8BMO - chains F and G of the 21 polymer chains in the assembly; structure by electron microscopy, 3.40 A resolution.

# Chain F
Molecule: Chaperonin GroEL
From: Escherichia coli
Notes: EC 5.6.1.7
UniProtKB: P0A6F5 (CH60_ECOLI); residues 1-548 here = UniProt positions 1-548
Amino-acid sequence (548 residues; row label = number of the first residue in the row):
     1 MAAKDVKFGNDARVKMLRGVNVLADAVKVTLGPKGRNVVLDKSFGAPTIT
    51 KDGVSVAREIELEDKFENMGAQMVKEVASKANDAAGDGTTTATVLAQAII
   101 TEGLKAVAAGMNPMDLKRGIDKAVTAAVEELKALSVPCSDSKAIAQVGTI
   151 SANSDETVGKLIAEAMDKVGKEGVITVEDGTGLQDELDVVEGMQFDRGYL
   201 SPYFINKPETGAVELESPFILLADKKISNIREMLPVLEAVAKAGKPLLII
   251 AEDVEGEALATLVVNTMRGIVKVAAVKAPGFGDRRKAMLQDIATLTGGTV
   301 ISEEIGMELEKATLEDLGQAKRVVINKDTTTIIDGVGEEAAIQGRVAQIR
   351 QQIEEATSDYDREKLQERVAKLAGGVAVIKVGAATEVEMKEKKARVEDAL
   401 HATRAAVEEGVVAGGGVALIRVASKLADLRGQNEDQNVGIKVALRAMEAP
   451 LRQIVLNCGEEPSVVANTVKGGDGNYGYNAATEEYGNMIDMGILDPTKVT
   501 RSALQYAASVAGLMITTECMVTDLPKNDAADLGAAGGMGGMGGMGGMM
Unresolved in the structure: 1, 526-548
Bound ions: Mg2+: Asp87 (together with ATP)
Residues lining bound ligands: ATP (adenosine-5'-triphosphate): Thr30, Leu31, Gly32, Pro33, Lys51, Asp52, Gly53, Asp87, Gly88, Thr89, Thr90, Thr91, Ile150, Ser154, Asp398, Gly414, Gly415, Gly416, Ile454, Tyr478, Asn479, Ala480, Ala481, Met488, Ile493, Asp495

# Chain G
Molecule: Co-chaperonin GroES
From: Escherichia coli
UniProtKB: P0A6F9 (CH10_ECOLI); residues 2-97 here = UniProt positions 2-97
Amino-acid sequence (98 residues; row label = number of the first residue in the row; numbering starts at 0):
     0 MANIRPLHDRVIVKRKEVETKSAGGIVLTGSAAAKSTRGEVLAVGNGRIL
    50 ENGEVKPLDVKVGDIVIFNDGYGVKSEKIDNEEVLIMSESDILAIVEA
Unresolved in the structure: 0-1
Construct notes: initiating methionine (0); expression tag (1)
Swiss-Prot annotation at these positions:
  - modified residue: Lys34 (N6-succinyllysine)

# How chain F and chain G interact
Contacting residue pairs (20; chain F residue first):
  Ile230(F) with Leu27(G), hydrophobic; Ala31(G), hydrophobic
  Leu234(F) with Ile25(G), hydrophobic
  Leu237(F) with Ile25(G), hydrophobic
  Glu238(F) with Ser21(G), hydrogen bond; Gly23(G), hydrogen bond (side chain-backbone)
  Glu257(F) with Thr28(G); Gly29(G); Ser30(G), hydrogen bond; Ala31(G)
  Thr261(F) with Val26(G); Thr28(G), hydrogen bond
  Val264(F) with Val26(G), hydrophobic; Thr28(G)
  Asn265(F) with Ile25(G); Val26(G), hydrogen bond (side chain-backbone)
  Arg268(F) with Val26(G)
  Ile270(F) with Gly24(G); Ile25(G), hydrophobic; Val26(G)
Interface residues without a listed pair, chain F (11 interface residues in all): Ala260
Interface residues without a listed pair, chain G (12 interface residues in all): Lys20, Ala22

# Summary
11 residues of chain F and 12 residues of chain G are in contact, with 5 hydrogen bonds. Among the polar pairs
are Glu238(F)-Ser21(G), Glu238(F)-Gly23(G) and Glu257(F)-Ser30(G). Bound to chain F: ATP.
Here chain F is Chaperonin GroEL and chain G is Co-chaperonin GroES, both from Escherichia coli. Entry 8BMO
(Structure of GroEL:GroES complex exhibiting ADP-conformation in trans ring obtained under the continuous
turnover conditions) was determined by electron microscopy together with 8BKZ, 8BM0, 8BM1 and 8BMT from the
same study.
